PDB entry 8UMD | electron microscopy, 3.60 A resolution | chains C and F of the 6 polymer chains in the assembly

== Chain C ==
Protein: Flagellar motor switch protein FliM
From: Salmonella enterica subsp. enterica serovar Typhimurium
UniProt: A0A0D6FLG5 (A0A0D6FLG5_SALTM); residue numbers follow UniProt; this construct covers 1-334
Amino-acid sequence (334 residues; row label = number of the first residue in the row):
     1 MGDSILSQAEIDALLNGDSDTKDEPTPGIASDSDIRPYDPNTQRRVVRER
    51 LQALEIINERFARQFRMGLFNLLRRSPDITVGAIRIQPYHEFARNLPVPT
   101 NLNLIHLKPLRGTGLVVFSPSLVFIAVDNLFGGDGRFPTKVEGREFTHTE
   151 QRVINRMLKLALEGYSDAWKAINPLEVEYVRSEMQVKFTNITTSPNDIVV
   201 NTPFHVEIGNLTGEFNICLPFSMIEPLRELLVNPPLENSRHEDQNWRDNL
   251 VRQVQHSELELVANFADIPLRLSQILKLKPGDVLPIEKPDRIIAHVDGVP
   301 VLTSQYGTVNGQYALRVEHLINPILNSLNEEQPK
Disordered / not traced: 1-33, 324-334

== Chain F ==
Protein: Flagellar motor switch protein FliN
From: Salmonella enterica subsp. enterica serovar Typhimurium
UniProt: A0A0D6FLI0 (A0A0D6FLI0_SALTM); residue numbers follow UniProt; this construct covers 1-137
Amino-acid sequence (137 residues; each row starts with the number of its first residue):
     1 MSDMNNPSDENTGALDDLWADALNEQKATTTKSAADAVFQQLGGGDVSGA
    51 MQDIDLIMDIPVKLTVELGRTRMTIKELLRLTQGSVVALDGLAGEPLDIL
   101 INGYLIAQGEVVVVADKYGVRITDIITPSERMRRLSR
Disordered / not traced: 1-56

== How chain C and chain F interact ==
Contacting residue pairs - 9 pairs, chain C then chain F:
  Tyr38(C) - Val111(F)
  Arg45(C) - Glu110(F)  salt bridge
  Ser194(C) - Glu110(F)  hydrogen bond
  Ser194(C) - Arg121(F)
  Pro195(C) - Arg121(F)
  Asn196(C) - Glu110(F)
  Asp297(C) - Ser136(F)
  Gly298(C) - Leu135(F)
  Val299(C) - Ser136(F)
Other interface residues (no listed pair), chain C (14 interface residues in all): Pro40, Asn41, Arg44, Thr193, Asp197, Pro300
Other interface residues (no listed pair), chain F (11 interface residues in all): Ala93, Gly94, Val113, Tyr118, Thr123, Met132

== Summary ==
14 residues of chain C face 11 of chain F across their interface; the contacts include 1 hydrogen bond and 1
salt bridge. Polar contacts include Arg45(C)-Glu110(F) and Ser194(C)-Glu110(F).
Chain C is Flagellar motor switch protein FliM and chain F is Flagellar motor switch protein FliN, both from
Salmonella enterica subsp. enterica serovar Typhimurium; the structure, Cryo-EM structure of a single subunit
of a Counterclockwise-locked form of the Salmonella enterica Typhimurium flagellar ..., was determined by
electron microscopy, deposited together with 8UCS, 8UMX, 8UOX and 8UPL.
